PDB entry 6R25 | electron microscopy, 4.61 A resolution (low resolution: residue-level contacts below are approximate; hydrogen-bond / salt-bridge calls are withheld) | chains H and J of the 13 polymer chains in the assembly

# Chain H
Name: H2B
Source organism: Xenopus laevis
Amino-acid sequence (126 residues; row label = number of the first residue in the row; numbers below 1 keep their minus sign (Met-3 is residue -3)):
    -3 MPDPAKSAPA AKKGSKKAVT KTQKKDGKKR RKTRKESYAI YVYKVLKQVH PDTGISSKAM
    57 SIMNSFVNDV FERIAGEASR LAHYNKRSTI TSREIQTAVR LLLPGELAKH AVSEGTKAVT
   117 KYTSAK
Disordered / not traced: -3 to 23, 122

# Chain J
Molecule: 147-nt DNA strand
Sequence (147 nucleotides; numbered -73 to 73; the number before each row is that of its first residue; numbers below 1 keep their minus sign (DA-73 is residue -73)):
   -73 ATCGAGAATC CCGGTGCCGA GGCCGCTCAA TTGGTCGTAG ACAGCTCTAG CACCGCTTAA
   -13 ACGCACGTAC GCGCTGTCCC CCGCGTTTTA ACCGCCAAGG GGATTACTCC CTAGTCTCCA
    47 GGCACGTGTC AGATATATAC ATCCGAT

# How chain H and chain J interact
Residue-residue contacts (17; chain H residue first):
  Arg26(H) with DT31(J)
  Arg27(H) with DT31(J)
  Thr29(H) with DT30(J)
  Arg30(H) with DT-47(J)
  Tyr39(H) with DG-53(J); DG-52(J)
  Gly50(H) with DG-53(J)
  Ile51(H) with DA-54(J); DG-53(J)
  Ser53(H) with DA-54(J)
  Lys82(H) with DG-34(J)
  Arg83(H) with DG-34(J); DA-33(J)
  Ser84(H) with DA-35(J); DG-34(J)
  Thr85(H) with DA-35(J); DG-34(J)
Also at the interface, not in a pair above, chain H (14 interface residues in all): Lys28, Ser52
Also at the interface, not in a pair above, chain J (11 interface residues in all): DC-46, DA29

# Summary
14 residues of chain H and 11 residues of chain J are in contact.
Chain H is H2B (Xenopus laevis) and chain J is a 147-nt DNA strand; the structure, Structure of
LSD2/NPAC-linker/nucleosome core particle complex: Class 3, was determined by electron microscopy together
with 6R1T and 6R1U from the same study.
